PDB entry 7UAR | electron microscopy, 3.50 A resolution | chains B and L of the 9 polymer chains in the assembly

[Chain B]
Name: Spike glycoprotein
From: Severe acute respiratory syndrome coronavirus 2
UniProt: P0DTC2 (SPIKE_SARS2); residue numbers follow UniProt; this construct covers 1-672, 676-1213
Chain sequence (1256 residues; row label = number of the first residue in the row; note: 3 numbers in that range are skipped by the numbering (no residue carries them; nothing is unmodelled there)):
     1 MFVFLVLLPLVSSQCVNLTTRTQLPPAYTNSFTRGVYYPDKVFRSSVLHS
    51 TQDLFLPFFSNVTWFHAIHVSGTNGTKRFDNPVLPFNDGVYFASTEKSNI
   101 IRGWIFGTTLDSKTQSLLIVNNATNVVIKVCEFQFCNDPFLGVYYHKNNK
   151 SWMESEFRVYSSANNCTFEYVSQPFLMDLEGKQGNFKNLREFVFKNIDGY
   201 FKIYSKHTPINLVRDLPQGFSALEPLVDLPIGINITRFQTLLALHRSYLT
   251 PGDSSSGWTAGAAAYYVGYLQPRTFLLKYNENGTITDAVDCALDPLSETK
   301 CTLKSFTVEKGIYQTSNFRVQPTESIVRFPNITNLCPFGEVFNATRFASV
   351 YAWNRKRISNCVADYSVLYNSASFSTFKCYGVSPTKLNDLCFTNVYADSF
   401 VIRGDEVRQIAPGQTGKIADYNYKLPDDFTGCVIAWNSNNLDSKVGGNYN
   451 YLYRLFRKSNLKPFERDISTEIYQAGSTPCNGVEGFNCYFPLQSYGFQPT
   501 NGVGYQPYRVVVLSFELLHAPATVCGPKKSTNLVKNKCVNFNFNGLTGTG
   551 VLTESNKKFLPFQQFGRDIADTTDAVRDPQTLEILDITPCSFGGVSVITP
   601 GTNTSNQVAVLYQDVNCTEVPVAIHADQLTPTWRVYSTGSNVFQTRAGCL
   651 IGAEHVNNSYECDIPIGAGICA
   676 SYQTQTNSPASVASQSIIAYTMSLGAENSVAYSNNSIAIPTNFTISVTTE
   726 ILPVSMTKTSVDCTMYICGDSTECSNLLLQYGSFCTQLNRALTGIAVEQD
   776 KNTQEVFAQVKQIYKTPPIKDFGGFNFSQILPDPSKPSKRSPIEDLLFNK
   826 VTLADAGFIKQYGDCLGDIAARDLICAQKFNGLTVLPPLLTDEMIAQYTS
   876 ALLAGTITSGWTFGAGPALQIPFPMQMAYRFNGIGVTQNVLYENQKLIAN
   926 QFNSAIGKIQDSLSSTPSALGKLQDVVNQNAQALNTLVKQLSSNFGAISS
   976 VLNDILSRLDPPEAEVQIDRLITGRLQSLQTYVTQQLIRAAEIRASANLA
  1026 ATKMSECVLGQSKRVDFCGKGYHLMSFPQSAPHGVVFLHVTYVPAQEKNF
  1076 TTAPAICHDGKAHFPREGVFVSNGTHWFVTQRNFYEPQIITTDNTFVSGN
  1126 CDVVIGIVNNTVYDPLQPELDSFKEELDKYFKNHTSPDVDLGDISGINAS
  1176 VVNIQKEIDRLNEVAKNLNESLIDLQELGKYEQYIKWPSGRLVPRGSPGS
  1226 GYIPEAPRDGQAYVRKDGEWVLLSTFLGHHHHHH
Not modelled in the structure: 1-26, 67-80, 142-154, 177-186, 243-262, 444-448, 455-459, 474-486, 501-502, 621-637, 676-686, 829-852, 1147-1259
Differences from the reference sequence: conflict P817 (Phe in P0DTC2), P892 (Ala in P0DTC2), P899 (Ala in P0DTC2), P942 (Ala in P0DTC2), P986 (Lys in P0DTC2), P987 (Val in P0DTC2); expression tag (1214-1259)
UniProt features mapped onto this chain:
  - region: N280 to C301 (Putative superantigen), R403 to D405 (Integrin-binding motif), N448 to F456 (Immunodominant HLA epitope recognized by the CD8+), S816 to Y837 (Fusion peptide 1), K835 to F855 (Fusion peptide 2), D1163 to E1202 (Heptad repeat 2)
  - site: R815, S816 (Cleavage)
  - glycosylation: N17 (N-linked (GlcNAc...) (complex) asparagine), N61 (N-linked (GlcNAc...) (hybrid) asparagine), N74 (N-linked (GlcNAc...) (complex) asparagine), N122 (N-linked (GlcNAc...) (hybrid) asparagine), N149 (N-linked (GlcNAc...) (complex) asparagine), N165 (N-linked (GlcNAc...) (complex) asparagine), N234 (N-linked (GlcNAc...) (high mannose) asparagine), N282 (N-linked (GlcNAc...) (complex) asparagine), T323 (O-linked (GalNAc) threonine), S325 (O-linked (HexNAc...) serine), N331 (N-linked (GlcNAc...) (complex) asparagine), N343 (N-linked (GlcNAc...) (complex) asparagine), N603 (N-linked (GlcNAc...) (hybrid) asparagine), N616 (N-linked (GlcNAc...) (complex) asparagine), N657 (N-linked (GlcNAc...) (complex) asparagine), N709 (N-linked (GlcNAc...) (high mannose) asparagine), N717 (N-linked (GlcNAc...) (hybrid) asparagine), N801 (N-linked (GlcNAc...) (hybrid) asparagine), N1074 (N-linked (GlcNAc...) (hybrid) asparagine), N1098 (N-linked (GlcNAc...) (complex) asparagine) and 4 more in UniProt
  - natural variant: L5 (L5F: In strain: Iota/B.1.526), S13 (S13I: In strain: Epsilon/B.1.427/B.1.429), L18 (L18F: In strain: Beta/B.1.351, Gamma/P.1 and 1 more), T19 (T19I: In strain: Omicron/BQ.1.1, Omicron/XBB.1.5 and 1 more; T19R: In strain: Delta/B.1.617.2, Omicron/BA.2 and 4 more), T20 (T20N: In strain: Gamma/P.1), L24 to A27 (sequence variant, change not given here; In strain: Omicron/BA.2, Omicron/BA.2.12.1 and 6 more), P26 (P26S: In strain: Gamma/P.1), Q52 (Q52H: In strain: Omicron/EG.5.1), A67 (A67V: In strain: Eta/B.1.525, Omicron/BA.1), H69 to V70 (deletion: In strain: Alpha/B.1.1.7, Eta/B.1.525 and 5 more), G75 (G75V: In strain: Lambda/C.37), T76 (T76I: In strain: Lambda/C.37), 79 further natural variant entries in UniProt
  - mutagenesis: H69 to V70 (Increased incorporation of cleaved spike into virions), N121 (N121Q: Partial loss of biliverdin affinity), R190 (R190K: Partial loss of biliverdin affinity), N234 (N234Q: Increased resistance to neutralizing antibodies), N331 (N331Q: Reduced viral infectivity), N343 (N343Q: Reduced viral infectivity), L452 (L452R: Increased resistance to neutralizing antibodies. Decreases HLA binding to NF9 epitope. Increased binding affinity to human ACE2), Y453 (Y453F: Decreased HLA binding to NF9 epitope. Increased binding affinity to human ACE2), A475 (A475V: Increased resistance to neutralizing antibodies), V483 (V483A: Increased resistance to neutralizing antibodies), E484 (E484D: Increased replication in human TMEM106B overexpressing cells), F490 (F490L: Increased resistance to neutralizing antibodies and human covalescent sera neutralization), 4 further mutagenesis entries in UniProt
Cystine bridges: C131-C166, C291-C301, C336-C361, C379-C432, C391-C525, C538-C590, C617-C649, C662-C671, C738-C760, C743-C749, C1032-C1043, C1082-C1126
Covalent attachments: N-acetylglucosamine (NAG) linked to N61, N122, N165, N331, N343, N603, N709, N717, N801, N1098, N1134; glycan linked to N282
Reported in the primary citation:
  - post-translational modification sites: N282, N603

[Chain L]
Name: C1717 Fab Light Chain
From: Homo sapiens
Notes: antibody fragment or engineered binder
Chain sequence (216 residues; each row starts with the number of its first residue; X marks 1 residue of unknown identity (built as UNK)):
     1 QSVLTQPPSASGTPGQRVTISCSGSSSNIGSNTVNWYQHLPGTAPKLLMS
    51 SDDQRPSGVPARFSGSKSGTSASLAISGLRSEDEADYYCASWDDRLNGVV
   101 FGGGTKLTVLGQPKAAPSVTLFPPSSEELQANKATLVCLISDFYPGAVTV
   151 AWKADSSPVKAGVETTTPSKQSNNKYAASSYLSLTPXQWKSHRSYSCQVT
   201 HEGSTVEKTVAPTECS
Not modelled in the structure: 111-216
Cystine bridges: C22-C89

[Interface between chain B and chain L]
Pairs across the interface (11; chain B residue first):
  N211(B) - R95(L)  hydrogen bond (side chain-backbone)
  V213(B) - N97(L)
  P217(B) - N97(L)  hydrogen bond (backbone-side chain)
  Q218(B) - N97(L)
  K278(B) - S51(L)  hydrogen bond
  K278(B) - D52(L)  salt bridge
  T286(B) - T33(L)
  D287(B) - T33(L)
  D287(B) - S51(L)  hydrogen bond
  T307(B) - P56(L)
  T307(B) - S57(L)
Other interface residues (no listed pair), chain B (11 interface residues in all): L48, G219, T602
Other interface residues (no listed pair), chain L (11 interface residues in all): D53, Q54, R55, W92
Interface features reported in the paper:
  - epitope / paratope residues, chain B: T286(B)

[Summary]
Chain B and chain L each contribute 11 residues to their interface; the contacts include 4 hydrogen bonds and
1 salt bridge. Polar pairs include K278(B)-D52(L), N211(B)-R95(L) and P217(B)-N97(L). N-acetylglucosamine is
covalently linked to N61(B), N122(B), N165(B), N331(B), N343(B) and N603(B) and 5 more. From the paper: the
epitope/paratope residue T286(B); modification sites N282(B) and N603(B).
Here chain B is Spike glycoprotein (Severe acute respiratory syndrome coronavirus 2) and chain L is C1717 Fab
Light Chain (Homo sapiens). Entry 7UAR (Structure of the SARS-CoV-2 S 6P trimer in complex with the
neutralizing antibody Fab fragment, C1717) was determined by electron microscopy together with 7UAP and 7UAQ
from the same study.
